PDB entry 9J76 | electron microscopy, 3.51 A resolution | chain A

== Chain A ==
Molecule: Solute carrier family 22 member 12
Organism: Rattus norvegicus
UniProt: Q3ZAV1 (S22AC_RAT); residues 1-553 here = UniProt positions 1-553
Amino-acid sequence (553 residues; numbered 1 to 553; the number before each row is that of its first residue):
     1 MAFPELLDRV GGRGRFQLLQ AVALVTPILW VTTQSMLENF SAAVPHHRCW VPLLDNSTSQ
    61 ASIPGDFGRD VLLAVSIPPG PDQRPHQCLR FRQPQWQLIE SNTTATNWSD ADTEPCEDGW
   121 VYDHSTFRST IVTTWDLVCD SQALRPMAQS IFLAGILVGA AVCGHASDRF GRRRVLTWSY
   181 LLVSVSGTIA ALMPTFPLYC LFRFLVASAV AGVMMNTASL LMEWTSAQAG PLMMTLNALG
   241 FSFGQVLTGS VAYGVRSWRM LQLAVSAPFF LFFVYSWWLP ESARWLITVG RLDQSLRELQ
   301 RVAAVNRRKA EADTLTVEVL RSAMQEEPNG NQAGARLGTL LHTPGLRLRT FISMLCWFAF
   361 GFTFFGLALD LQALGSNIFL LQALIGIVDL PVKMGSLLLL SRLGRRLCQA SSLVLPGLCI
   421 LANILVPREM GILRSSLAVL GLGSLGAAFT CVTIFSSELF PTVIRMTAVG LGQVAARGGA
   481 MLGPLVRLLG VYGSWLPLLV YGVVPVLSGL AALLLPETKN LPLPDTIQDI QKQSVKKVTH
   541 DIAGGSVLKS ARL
Unresolved in the structure: 1, 58-67, 100-110, 325-346, 517-553
Sequence notes: conflict Ser35 (Asn in Q3ZAV1), Phe365 (Tyr in Q3ZAV1)
UniProt features mapped onto this chain:
  - modified residue: Ser534 (Phosphoserine)
  - glycosylation (N-linked (GlcNAc...) asparagine): Asn56, Asn102, Asn107
Cystine bridges: Cys49-Cys116, Cys88-Cys139
Small-molecule neighbours: Sulfinpyrazone (A1EAY): Leu153, Ile156, Met214, Met215, Ala218, Asn237, Phe241, Phe360, Phe364, Phe365, Phe449, Met466, Gln473, Ala476, Arg477, Ala480
From the paper describing this entry:
  - binding site for Sulfinpyrazone: Met215, Asn237, Phe360, Phe364, Phe365, Phe449, Met466, Arg477
  - mutagenesis - N237A, F241Y, F360Y, F365Y, R477N: decreased binding to Sulfinpyrazone
  - mutagenesis - M222Q, M234Q, F364Y, F449Y, M466Q: unchanged binding to Sulfinpyrazone
  - disease-associated variants - R90H, V138M: decreased stability (proposed by the authors, not directly observed)
  - specificity-determining residues: Ser35, Phe241, Phe364, Phe365 (by similarity / conservation)
  - mutagenesis - S35Q, D389E, R477N: decreased binding to lesinurad
  - mutagenesis - D389A: increased binding to lesinurad

== In short ==
Bound to chain A: Sulfinpyrazone. From the paper: a binding site for Sulfinpyrazone at Met215, Asn237 and
Phe360 among others; N237A, F241Y and F360Y, among others, reduce binding to Sulfinpyrazone; 15 substitutions
were tested in all.
Chain A is Solute carrier family 22 member 12 (Rattus norvegicus); the structure, Cryo-EM structure of URAT1
in complex with sulfinpyrazone, was determined by electron microscopy (same publication as 9J72, 9J73 and
9J75).
